PDB entry 6X1C | X-ray diffraction, 2.90 A resolution | chains B and E of the 6 polymer chains in the assembly

# Chain B
Protein: Tubulin beta-2B chain
From: Sus scrofa
UniProt: A0A287AGU7 (A0A287AGU7_PIG); residue numbers follow UniProt; this construct covers 1-445
Sequence (445 residues; each row starts with the number of its first residue):
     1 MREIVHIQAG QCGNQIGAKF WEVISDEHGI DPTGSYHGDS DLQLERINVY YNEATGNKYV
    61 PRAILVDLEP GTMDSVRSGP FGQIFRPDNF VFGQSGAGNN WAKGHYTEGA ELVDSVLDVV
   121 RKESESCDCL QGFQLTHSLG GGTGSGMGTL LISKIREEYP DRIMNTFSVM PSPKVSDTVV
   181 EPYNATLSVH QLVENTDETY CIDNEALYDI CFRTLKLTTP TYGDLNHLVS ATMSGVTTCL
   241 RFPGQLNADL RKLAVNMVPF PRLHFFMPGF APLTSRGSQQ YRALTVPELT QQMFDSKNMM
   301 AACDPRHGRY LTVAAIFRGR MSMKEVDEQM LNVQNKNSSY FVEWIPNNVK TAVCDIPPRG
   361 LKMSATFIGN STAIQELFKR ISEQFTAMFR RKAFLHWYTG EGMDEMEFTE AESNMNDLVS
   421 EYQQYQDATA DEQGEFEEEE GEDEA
Disordered / not traced: 1, 429-445

# Chain E
Protein: Stathmin-4
From: Rattus norvegicus
UniProt: P63043 (STMN4_RAT); residues 5-145 here correspond to UniProt positions 49-189 (UniProt number = residue number + 44)
Sequence (143 residues; row label = number of the first residue in the row):
     3 MADMEVIELN KCTSGQSFEV ILKPPSFDGV PEFNASLPRR RDPSLEEIQK KLEAAEERRK
    63 YQEAELLKHL AEKREHEREV IQKAIEENNN FIKMAKEKLA QKMESNKENR EAHLAAMLER
   123 LQEKDKHAEE VRKNKELKEE ASR
Disordered / not traced: 3-5, 29-43, 142-145
Differences from the reference sequence: initiating methionine (3); expression tag (4)
Curated features (UniProtKB/Swiss-Prot):
  - modified residue: Ser46 (Phosphoserine)

# How chain B and chain E interact
Pairs across the interface (25; chain B residue first):
  His105(B) - Lys75(E)  hydrogen bond
  Tyr106(B) - His78(E)  hydrogen bond
  Tyr106(B) - Glu79(E)
  Tyr106(B) - Val82(E)  hydrophobic
  Tyr106(B) - Ile83(E)
  Leu150(B) - Glu79(E)
  Ser153(B) - Leu72(E)
  Ser153(B) - Lys75(E)
  Ser153(B) - Arg76(E)  hydrogen bond (backbone-side chain)
  Lys154(B) - Arg76(E)
  Lys154(B) - Glu79(E)  salt bridge
  Arg156(B) - Leu68(E)
  Glu157(B) - Leu69(E)
  Glu157(B) - Leu72(E)
  Glu157(B) - Arg76(E)  salt bridge
  Pro160(B) - Glu65(E)
  Gln191(B) - Lys75(E)
  Thr399(B) - Glu89(E)
  Glu401(B) - Val82(E)
  Glu401(B) - Ala86(E)
  Gly402(B) - Val82(E)
  Gly402(B) - Lys85(E)
  Gly402(B) - Ala86(E)
  Asp404(B) - Lys85(E)  salt bridge
  Glu407(B) - His78(E)  salt bridge
Interface residues without a listed pair, chain B (18 interface residues in all): Thr107, Asn195, Gly400, Met403

# In short
Chain B and chain E form an interface of 18 and 13 residues respectively; the contacts include 3 hydrogen
bonds and 4 salt bridges. Among the polar pairs are Lys154(B)-Glu79(E), Glu157(B)-Arg76(E) and
Asp404(B)-Lys85(E).
Chain B is Tubulin beta-2B chain (Sus scrofa) and chain E is Stathmin-4 (Rattus norvegicus); the structure,
Tubulin-RB3_SLD-TTL in complex with compound 5j, was determined by X-ray diffraction together with 6X1E, 6X1F,
7LZ7 and 7LZ8 from the same study.
